Entry 5L7Q (electron microscopy, 3.50 A resolution); this record covers chains B and C of the 3 polymer chains in the assembly.

Chain B:
Protein: vp2
Source organism: Deformed wing virus
Reference sequence: E0YTW0 (E0YTW0_9VIRU); the author numbering skips numbers that UniProt does not, so the offset changes along the chain: 1-44 = UniProt 116-159; 46-254 = UniProt 160-368
Amino-acid sequence (253 residues; numbered 1 to 254; 1 number in that range is skipped by the numbering (no residue carries it; nothing is unmodelled there); the number before each row is that of its first residue):
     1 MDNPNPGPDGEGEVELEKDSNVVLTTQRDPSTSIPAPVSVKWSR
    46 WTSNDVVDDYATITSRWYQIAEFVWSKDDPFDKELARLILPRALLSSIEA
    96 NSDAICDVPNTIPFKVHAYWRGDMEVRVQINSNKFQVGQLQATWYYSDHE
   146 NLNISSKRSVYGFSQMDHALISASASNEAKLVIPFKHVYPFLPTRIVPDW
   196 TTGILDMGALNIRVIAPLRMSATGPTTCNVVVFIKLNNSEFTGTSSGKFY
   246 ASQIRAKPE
Unresolved in the structure: 252-254

Chain C:
Protein: vp3
Source organism: Deformed wing virus
Reference sequence: Q7TG18 (Q7TG18_9VIRU); residues 1-416 here correspond to UniProt positions 486-901 (UniProt number = residue number + 485)
Amino-acid sequence (416 residues; each row starts with the number of its first residue):
     1 DNPSYQQSPRHFVPTGMHSLALGTNLVEPLHALRLDAAGTTQHPVGCAPD
    51 EDMTVSSIASRYGLIRRVQWKKDHAKGSLLLQLDADPFVEQRIEGTNPIS
   101 LYWFAPVGVVSSMFMQWRGSLEYRFDIIASQFHTGRLIVGYVPGLTASLQ
   151 LQMDYMKLKSSSYVVFDLQESNSFTFEVPYVSYRPWWVRKYGGNYLPSST
   201 DAPSTLFMYVQVPLIPMEAVSDTIDINVYVRGGSSFEVCVPVQPSLGLNW
   251 NTDFILRNDEEYRAKTGYAPYYAGVWHSFNNSNSLVFRWGSASDQIAQWP
   301 TISVPRGELAFLRIKDGKQAAVGTQPWRTMVVWPSGHGYNIGIPTYNAER
   351 ARQLAQHLYGGGSLTDEKAKQLFVPANQQGPGKVSNGNPVWEVMRAPLAT
   401 QRAHIQDFEFIEAIPE
Unresolved in the structure: 1, 399-416
From the paper describing this entry:
  - catalytic residues: H277, S278, D294 (proposed by the authors, not directly observed)

Interface between chain B and chain C:
Residue-residue contacts (51; chain B residue first):
  V40(B) - V45(C)
  V40(B) - G46(C)
  W42(B) - G46(C)
  W42(B) - C47(C)  hydrophobic
  F76(B) - R67(C)
  K129(B) - S130(C)
  K129(B) - Q131(C)
  K129(B) - F132(C)
  F130(B) - F132(C)  hydrophobic
  F130(B) - M217(C)  hydrophobic
  F130(B) - V220(C)
  V132(B) - I128(C)
  V132(B) - A129(C)  hydrophobic
  V132(B) - S130(C)
  V132(B) - H133(C)
  G133(B) - I128(C)
  Q134(B) - I128(C)
  N148(B) - W250(C)  hydrogen bond
  S151(B) - W103(C)
  S151(B) - N249(C)  hydrogen bond
  K152(B) - W103(C)
  S154(B) - W103(C)
  Y156(B) - L64(C)
  Y156(B) - Q91(C)  hydrogen bond
  Y156(B) - W103(C)  hydrophobic
  G157(B) - W103(C)
  S159(B) - Y62(C)
  S159(B) - L64(C)  hydrogen bond (side chain-backbone)
  Q160(B) - Y62(C)
  Q160(B) - F104(C)  hydrogen bond (side chain-backbone)
  Q160(B) - A105(C)
  Q160(B) - P106(C)
  S169(B) - A129(C)
  S169(B) - S130(C)
  K181(B) - D50(C)  salt bridge
  I210(B) - N227(C)
  A211(B) - I128(C)  hydrophobic
  A211(B) - D225(C)
  P212(B) - R67(C)
  P212(B) - D225(C)
  R214(B) - R67(C)
  R214(B) - Q69(C)  hydrogen bond
  R214(B) - S221(C)
  R214(B) - T223(C)  hydrogen bond
  R214(B) - D225(C)  salt bridge
  M215(B) - V220(C)
  M215(B) - S221(C)
  S216(B) - E218(C)
  S216(B) - A219(C)  hydrogen bond (side chain-backbone)
  S216(B) - V220(C)
  S216(B) - S221(C)
Other interface residues (no listed pair), chain B (26 interface residues in all): P37, V155
Other interface residues (no listed pair), chain C (35 interface residues in all): P44, R61, G63, I65, R66, Y229

Overview:
26 residues of chain B and 35 residues of chain C are in contact; the contacts include 8 hydrogen bonds and 2
salt bridges. Among the polar pairs are K181(B)-D50(C), R214(B)-D225(C) and N148(B)-W250(C). From the paper:
catalytic residues H277(C), S278(C) and D294(C).
Chain B is vp2 and chain C is vp3, both from Deformed wing virus; the structure, Structure of deformed wing
virus, a honeybee pathogen, was determined by electron microscopy (same publication as 5G52, 5L8Q, 5MUP, 5MV5
and 5MV6).
